PDB entry 8BVF | X-ray diffraction, 2.68 A resolution | chains B and C of the 4 polymer chains in the assembly

# Chain B
Protein: Molybdopterin molybdenumtransferase
Organism: Corynebacterium glutamicum ATCC 13032
Reference sequence: Q8NS03 (Q8NS03_CORGL); residue numbers follow UniProt; this construct covers 1-419
Sequence (419 residues; row label = number of the first residue in the row):
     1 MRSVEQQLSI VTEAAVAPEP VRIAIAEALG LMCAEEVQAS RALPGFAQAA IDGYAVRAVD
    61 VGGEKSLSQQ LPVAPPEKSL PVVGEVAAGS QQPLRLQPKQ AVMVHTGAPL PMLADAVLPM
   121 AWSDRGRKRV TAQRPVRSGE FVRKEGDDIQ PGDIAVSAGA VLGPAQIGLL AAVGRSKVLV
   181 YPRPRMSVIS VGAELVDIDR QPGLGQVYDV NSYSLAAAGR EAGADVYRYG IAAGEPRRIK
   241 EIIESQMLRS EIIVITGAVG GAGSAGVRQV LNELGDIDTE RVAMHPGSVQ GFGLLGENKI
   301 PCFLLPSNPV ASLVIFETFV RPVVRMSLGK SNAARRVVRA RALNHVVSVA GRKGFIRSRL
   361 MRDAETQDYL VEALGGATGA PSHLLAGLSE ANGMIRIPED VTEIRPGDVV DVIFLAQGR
Unresolved in the structure: 70-77, 376-382, 419
Ion coordination: Na+: S348, V349, R352, P398, E399, V401

# Chain C
Protein: Cell division protein FtsZ
Reference sequence: P94337 (FTSZ_CORGL); numbering as in UniProt (aligned over 433-442)
Sequence (10 residues; row label = number of the first residue in the row):
   433 DDLDVPSFLQ
Unresolved in the structure: 433, 442

# Chain B / chain C interface
Contacting residue pairs - 23 pairs, chain B then chain C:
  R336(B) - D434(C)  salt bridge
  R336(B) - L435(C)
  V338(B) - L435(C)  hydrophobic
  L360(B) - L435(C)  hydrophobic
  L360(B) - V437(C)
  L360(B) - P438(C)
  M361(B) - V437(C)
  M361(B) - P438(C)
  M361(B) - F440(C)  hydrophobic
  R362(B) - V437(C)
  R362(B) - P438(C)  hydrogen bond (backbone-backbone)
  R362(B) - S439(C)
  R362(B) - F440(C)  hydrogen bond (backbone-backbone)
  D363(B) - F440(C)
  A364(B) - S439(C)
  A364(B) - F440(C)  hydrogen bond (backbone-backbone)
  A364(B) - L441(C)  hydrophobic
  Y369(B) - D434(C)
  Y369(B) - L435(C)  hydrogen bond (side chain-backbone)
  L370(B) - F440(C)  hydrophobic
  N392(B) - P438(C)
  F414(B) - L435(C)  hydrophobic
  F414(B) - D436(C)
Interface residues without a listed pair, chain B (13 interface residues in all): L343, E365
The authors on this interface:
  - residue pairs: L343(B)-F440(C) (hydrophobic contact), M361(B)-F440(C) (hydrophobic contact), R362(B)-F440(C) (backbone contact), A364(B)-F440(C) (backbone contact), L370(B)-F440(C) (hydrophobic contact)
  - interface residues, chain B: Y369(B)
  - interface residues, chain C: L435(C)

# Overview
Chain B and chain C form an interface of 13 and 8 residues respectively, with 4 hydrogen bonds and 1 salt
bridge. Among the polar pairs are R336(B)-D434(C), Y369(B)-L435(C) and R362(B)-P438(C). The authors report
hydrophobic contacts between L343(B) and F440(C), M361(B) and F440(C) and L370(B) and F440(C); backbone
contacts between R362(B) and F440(C) and A364(B) and F440(C). From the paper: interface residues Y369(B) and
L435(C).
Here chain B is Molybdopterin molybdenumtransferase (Corynebacterium glutamicum ATCC 13032) and chain C is
Cell division protein FtsZ. Entry 8BVF (MoeA2 from Corynebacterium glutamicum in complex with FtsZ-CTD) was
determined by X-ray diffraction, deposited together with 8BVE.
